PDB entry 1M0V | solution NMR | chains A and B

[Chain A]
Molecule: Protein-tyrosine phosphatase yoph
From: Yersinia pseudotuberculosis
Notes: EC 3.1.3.48; fragment: amino-terminal domain (residues 1-129)
Reference sequence: p08538 (YOPH_YERPS); residues 1-129 here = UniProt positions 1-129
Amino-acid sequence (136 residues; numbered 1 to 136; the number before each row is that of its first residue):
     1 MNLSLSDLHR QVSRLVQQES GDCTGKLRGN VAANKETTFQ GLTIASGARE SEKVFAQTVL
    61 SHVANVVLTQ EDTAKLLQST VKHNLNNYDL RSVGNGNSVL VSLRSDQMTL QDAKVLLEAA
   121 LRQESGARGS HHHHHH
Unresolved in the structure: 131-136
Sequence notes: expression tag (130-136)

[Chain B]
Molecule: SKAP55 homologue
Amino-acid sequence (9 residues; row label = number of the first residue in the row):
   201 XDEYDDPFX
Modified residues: ACE (acetyl group) at position 201; Y204 (o-phosphotyrosine; PTR); NH2 (amino group) at position 209
Sequence notes: modified residue (204)

[Chain A / chain B interface]
Contacting residue pairs (13; chain A residue first):
  L3(A) - P207(B)
  D7(A) - P207(B)
  R10(A) - F208(B)
  Q11(A) - P207(B)
  Q11(A) - F208(B)
  R14(A) - F208(B)
  L15(A) - NH2_209(B)
  K26(A) - Y204(B)
  R28(A) - E203(B)
  N30(A) - Y204(B)
  N30(A) - D206(B)
  N30(A) - P207(B)
  N30(A) - F208(B)
Also at the interface, not in a pair above, chain A (11 interface residues in all): G29, V31

[Overview]
11 residues of chain A and 6 residues of chain B are in contact.
Chain A is Protein-tyrosine phosphatase yoph (Yersinia pseudotuberculosis) and chain B is SKAP55 homologue;
the structure, NMR STRUCTURE OF THE TYPE III SECRETORY DOMAIN OF YERSINIA YOPH COMPLEXED WITH THE SKAP-HOM
PHOSPHO-PEPTIDE ..., was determined by solution NMR.
